9N0Z - chains A and B of the 4 polymer chains in the assembly; structure by electron microscopy, 3.50 A resolution.

[Chain A]
Name: Serine/threonine-protein phosphatase 2A 65 kDa regulatory subunit A alpha isoform
From: Homo sapiens
Reference sequence: P30153 (2AAA_HUMAN); residues 9-589 here = UniProt positions 9-589
Sequence (584 residues; each row starts with the number of its first residue):
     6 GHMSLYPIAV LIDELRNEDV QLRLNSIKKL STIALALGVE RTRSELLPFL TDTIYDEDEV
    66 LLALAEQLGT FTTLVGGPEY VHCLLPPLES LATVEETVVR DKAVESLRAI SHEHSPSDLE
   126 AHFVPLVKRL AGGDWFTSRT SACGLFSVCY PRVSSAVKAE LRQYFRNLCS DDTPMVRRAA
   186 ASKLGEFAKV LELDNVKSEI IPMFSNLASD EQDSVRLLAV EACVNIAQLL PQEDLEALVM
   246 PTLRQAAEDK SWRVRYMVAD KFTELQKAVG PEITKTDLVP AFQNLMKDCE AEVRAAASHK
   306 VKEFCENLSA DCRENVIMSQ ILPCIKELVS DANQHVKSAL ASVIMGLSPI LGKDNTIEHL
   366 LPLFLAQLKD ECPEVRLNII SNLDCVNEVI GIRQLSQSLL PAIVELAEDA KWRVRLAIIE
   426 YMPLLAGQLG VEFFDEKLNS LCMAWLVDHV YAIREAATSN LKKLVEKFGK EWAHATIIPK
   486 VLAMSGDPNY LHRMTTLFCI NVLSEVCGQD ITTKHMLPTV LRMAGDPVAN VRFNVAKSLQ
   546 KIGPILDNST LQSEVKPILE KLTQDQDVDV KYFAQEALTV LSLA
Not modelled in the structure: 6-8
Construct notes: expression tag (6-8)
Swiss-Prot annotation at these positions:
  - modified residue: Lys280 (N6-acetyllysine)
  - natural variant: Val132 (V132L: In HJS2), Pro179 (P179L: In HJS2), Met180 (M180T: In HJS2; M180V: In HJS2), Arg182 (R182W: In HJS2), Arg258 (R258H: In HJS2), Val470 (V470A: In HJS2; uncertain significance), Arg498 (R498L: In HJS2)

[Chain B]
Name: Serine/threonine-protein phosphatase 2A 55 kDa regulatory subunit B alpha isoform
From: Homo sapiens
Reference sequence: P63151 (2ABA_HUMAN); residue numbers follow UniProt; this construct covers 2-447
Sequence (451 residues; row label = number of the first residue in the row; numbers below 1 keep their minus sign (Gly-3 is residue -3)):
    -3 GHMGSAGAGG GNDIQWCFSQ VKGAVDDDVA EADIISTVEF NHSGELLATG DKGGRVVIFQ
    57 QEQENKIQSH SRGEYNVYST FQSHEPEFDY LKSLEIEEKI NKIRWLPQKN AAQFLLSTND
   117 KTIKLWKISE RDKRPEGYNL KEEDGRYRDP TTVTTLRVPV FRPMDLMVEA SPRRIFANAH
   177 TYHINSISIN SDYETYLSAD DLRINLWHLE ITDRSFNIVD IKPANMEELT EVITAAEFHP
   237 NSCNTFVYSS SKGTIRLCDM RASALCDRHS KLFEEPEDPS NRSFFSEIIS SISDVKFSHS
   297 GRYMMTRDYL SVKIWDLNME NRPVETYQVH EYLRSKLCSL YENDCIFDKF ECCWNGSDSV
   357 VMTGSYNNFF RMFDRNTKRD ITLEASRENN KPRTVLKPRK VCASGKRKKD EISVDSLDFN
   417 KKILHTAWHP KENIIAVATT NNLYIFQDKV N
Not modelled in the structure: -3 to 8, 60-67
Construct notes: expression tag (-3 to 1)
Swiss-Prot annotation at these positions:
  - modified residue: Ala2 (N-acetylalanine)

[Interface between chain A and chain B]
Contacting residue pairs (60; chain A residue first):
  Leu10(A) with Leu152(B), hydrophobic
  Tyr11(A) with Leu136(B), hydrophobic; Pro146(B)
  Ile13(A) with Leu152(B), hydrophobic
  Ala14(A) with Asn135(B); Leu136(B), hydrophobic; Leu152(B)
  Val15(A) with Leu136(B), hydrophobic
  Ile17(A) with Asn135(B); Leu152(B), hydrophobic; Arg153(B)
  Asp18(A) with Tyr134(B); Asn135(B), hydrogen bond (side chain-backbone); Leu136(B)
  Arg21(A) with Pro131(B), hydrogen bond (side chain-backbone); Glu132(B); Gly133(B); Tyr134(B), hydrogen bond
  Arg46(A) with Leu152(B)
  Glu50(A) with Val154(B)
  Phe54(A) with Val154(B), hydrophobic; Pro155(B); Phe157(B), hydrophobic
  Asp57(A) with Lys129(B), salt bridge; Phe157(B)
  Ile59(A) with Arg127(B)
  Asp61(A) with Lys123(B), salt bridge; Arg169(B), hydrogen bond (backbone-side chain)
  Thr98(A) with Asn106(B)
  Glu100(A) with Asn106(B); Phe110(B); Lys123(B), salt bridge
  Glu101(A) with Arg170(B), salt bridge
  Thr102(A) with Glu206(B), hydrogen bond
  Trp140(A) with Gln104(B); Lys105(B); Asn106(B)
  Phe141(A) with Gln104(B); Lys105(B); Tyr189(B), hydrophobic
  Thr142(A) with Lys105(B), hydrogen bond (side chain-backbone)
  Thr178(A) with Tyr189(B)
  Pro179(A) with Asp188(B); Tyr189(B), hydrophobic
  Met180(A) with Tyr189(B)
  Arg183(A) with Asp188(B), hydrogen bond (side chain-backbone); Glu190(B), salt bridge
  Gln217(A) with Ser187(B); Asp188(B); Asn237(B); Cys239(B)
  Asp218(A) with Cys239(B), hydrogen bond
  Ser219(A) with Asp188(B)
  Lys255(A) with Arg257(B)
  Ser256(A) with Arg257(B)
  Trp257(A) with Arg257(B); Ala260(B)
  Glu295(A) with Ala258(B); Ser259(B), hydrogen bond; Ala260(B), hydrogen bond (side chain-backbone)
Interface residues without a listed pair, chain A (36 interface residues in all): Leu42, Leu51, Glu62, Val99
Interface residues without a listed pair, chain B (37 interface residues in all): Pro103, Ala107, Val149, Thr151, Met256

[Summary]
Chain A and chain B form an interface of 36 and 37 residues respectively, with 10 hydrogen bonds and 5 salt
bridges. Polar pairs include Asp57(A)-Lys129(B), Asp61(A)-Lys123(B) and Glu100(A)-Lys123(B).
Here chain A is Serine/threonine-protein phosphatase 2A 65 kDa regulatory subunit A alpha isoform and chain B
is Serine/threonine-protein phosphatase 2A 55 kDa regulatory subunit B alpha isoform, both from Homo sapiens.
Entry 9N0Z (PP2A-B55 Holoenzyme with B55i) was determined by electron microscopy together with 9N0Y from the
same study.
